6T9I - chains H and I of the 12 polymer chains in the assembly; structure by electron microscopy, 3.90 A resolution.

Chain H:
Molecule: Transcriptional coactivator HFI1/ADA1
From: Saccharomyces cerevisiae (strain ATCC 204508 / S288c)
UniProtKB: Q12060 (HFI1_YEAST); numbering as in UniProt (aligned over 1-488)
Amino-acid sequence (488 residues; row label = number of the first residue in the row):
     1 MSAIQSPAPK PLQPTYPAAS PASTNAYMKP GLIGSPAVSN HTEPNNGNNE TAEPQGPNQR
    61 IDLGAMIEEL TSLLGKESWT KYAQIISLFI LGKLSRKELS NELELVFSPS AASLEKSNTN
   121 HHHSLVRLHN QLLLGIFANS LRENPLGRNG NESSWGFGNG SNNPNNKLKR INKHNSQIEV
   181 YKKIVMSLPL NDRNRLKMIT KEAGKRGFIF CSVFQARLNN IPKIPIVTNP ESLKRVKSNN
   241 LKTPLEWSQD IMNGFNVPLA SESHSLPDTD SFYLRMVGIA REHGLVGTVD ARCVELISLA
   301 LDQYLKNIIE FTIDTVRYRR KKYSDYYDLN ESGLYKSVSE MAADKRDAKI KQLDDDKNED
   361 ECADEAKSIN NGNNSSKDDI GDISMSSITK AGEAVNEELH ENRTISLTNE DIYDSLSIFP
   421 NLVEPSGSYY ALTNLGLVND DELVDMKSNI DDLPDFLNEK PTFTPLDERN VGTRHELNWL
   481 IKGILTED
Not modelled in the structure: 1-180, 327-331, 388-393, 419-488

Chain I:
Molecule: Transcription initiation factor TFIID subunit 12
From: Saccharomyces cerevisiae (strain ATCC 204508 / S288c)
UniProtKB: Q03761 (TAF12_YEAST); numbering as in UniProt (aligned over 1-539)
Amino-acid sequence (539 residues; row label = number of the first residue in the row):
     1 MSSNPENSGV NANNNTGTGN ADAITGAQQN MVLQPRQLQE MAAKFRTLLT EARNVGETTP
    61 RGKELMFQAA KIKQVYDALT LNRRRQQAAQ AYNNTSNSNS SNPASIPTEN VPNSSQQQQQ
   121 QQQQTRNNSN KFSNMIKQVL TPEENQEYEK LWQNFQVRHT SIKEKETYLK QNIDRLEQEI
   181 NKQTDEGPKQ QLQEKKIELL NDWKVLKIEY TKLFNNYQNS KKTFYVECAR HNPALHKFLQ
   241 ESTQQQRVQQ QRVQQQQQQQ QQQQQQQQQQ QQQQQQRQGQ NQRKISSSNS TEIPSVTGPD
   301 ALKSQQQQQN TITATNNPRG NVNTSQTEQS KAKVTNVNAT ASMLNNISSS KSAIFKQTEP
   361 AIPISENIST KTPAPVAYRS NRPTITGGSA MNASALNTPA TTKLPPYEMD TQRVMSKRKL
   421 RELVKTVGID EGDGETVIDG DVEELLLDLA DDFVTNVTAF SCRLAKHRKS DNLEARDIQL
   481 HLERNWNIRI PGYSADEIRS TRKWNPSQNY NQKLQSITSD KVAAAKNNGN NVASLNTKK
Not modelled in the structure: 1-352, 526-539
Swiss-Prot annotation at these positions:
  - modified residue: Ser-2 (N-acetylserine), Ser-129 (Phosphoserine), Ser-286 (Phosphoserine)

How chain H and chain I interact:
Pairs across the interface (98):
  Arg-235(H) / Asp-471(I)  salt bridge
  Leu-259(H) / Asp-451(I)
  Ala-260(H) / Leu-447(I)
  Ala-260(H) / Asp-451(I)  hydrogen bond (backbone-side chain)
  Ser-261(H) / Asp-448(I)
  Ser-261(H) / Asp-451(I)  hydrogen bond (backbone-side chain)
  His-264(H) / Glu-444(I)  salt bridge
  Ser-265(H) / Lys-417(I)
  Ser-265(H) / Leu-447(I)
  Leu-266(H) / Lys-419(I)
  Leu-266(H) / Leu-423(I)  hydrophobic
  Arg-275(H) / Asp-451(I)  salt bridge
  Arg-275(H) / Val-454(I)
  Arg-275(H) / Thr-455(I)  hydrogen bond
  Ile-279(H) / Thr-455(I)
  Ile-279(H) / Thr-458(I)
  Ala-280(H) / Cys-462(I)  hydrophobic
  His-283(H) / Ala-459(I)
  His-283(H) / Cys-462(I)
  Leu-285(H) / Cys-462(I)
  Leu-285(H) / Ala-465(I)  hydrophobic
  Leu-285(H) / Lys-466(I)
  Leu-285(H) / Asp-471(I)
  Leu-285(H) / Asn-472(I)
  Leu-285(H) / Leu-473(I)  hydrophobic
  Val-286(H) / Asp-471(I)
  Gly-287(H) / Asp-471(I)  hydrogen bond (backbone-backbone)
  Gly-287(H) / Asn-472(I)
  Thr-288(H) / Asn-472(I)  hydrogen bond (backbone-side chain)
  Thr-288(H) / Leu-473(I)  hydrogen bond (backbone-backbone)
  Val-289(H) / Leu-473(I)  hydrophobic
  Asp-290(H) / Leu-473(I)  hydrogen bond (backbone-backbone)
  Arg-292(H) / Tyr-493(I)
  Cys-293(H) / Leu-473(I)  hydrogen bond (side chain-backbone)
  Cys-293(H) / Ala-475(I)  hydrophobic
  Cys-293(H) / Ile-478(I)  hydrophobic
  Glu-295(H) / Tyr-493(I)  hydrogen bond
  Leu-296(H) / Ala-475(I)
  Leu-296(H) / Ile-478(I)  hydrophobic
  Leu-296(H) / Gln-479(I)
  Leu-296(H) / Ile-490(I)  hydrophobic
  Ile-297(H) / Val-457(I)  hydrophobic
  Ile-297(H) / Ile-478(I)  hydrophobic
  Ala-300(H) / Leu-482(I)  hydrophobic
  Leu-301(H) / Ala-450(I)
  Leu-301(H) / Phe-453(I)  hydrophobic
  Leu-301(H) / Val-454(I)  hydrophobic
  Asp-302(H) / Leu-423(I)
  Gln-303(H) / Ile-488(I)
  Gln-303(H) / Ile-490(I)
  Tyr-304(H) / Phe-453(I)  hydrophobic
  Leu-305(H) / Leu-423(I)  hydrophobic
  Leu-305(H) / Leu-446(I)
  Leu-305(H) / Ala-450(I)  hydrophobic
  Lys-306(H) / Leu-423(I)
  Lys-306(H) / Val-427(I)
  Ile-308(H) / Leu-446(I)  hydrophobic
  Ile-308(H) / Leu-449(I)  hydrophobic
  Ile-309(H) / Val-424(I)  hydrophobic
  Ile-309(H) / Val-427(I)  hydrophobic
  Ile-309(H) / Leu-446(I)  hydrophobic
  Ile-313(H) / Val-427(I)  hydrophobic
  Ile-313(H) / Thr-436(I)
  Arg-317(H) / Asp-433(I)
  Arg-317(H) / Glu-435(I)  hydrogen bond (side chain-backbone)
  Arg-317(H) / Thr-436(I)  hydrogen bond
  Arg-319(H) / Asp-433(I)
  Arg-320(H) / Asp-433(I)  hydrogen bond (backbone-side chain)
  Lys-321(H) / Asp-433(I)  hydrogen bond (backbone-side chain)
  Lys-322(H) / Asp-433(I)
  Gly-333(H) / Gly-434(I)
  Leu-334(H) / Glu-435(I)
  Leu-334(H) / Val-437(I)  hydrophobic
  Tyr-335(H) / Glu-435(I)  hydrogen bond (backbone-backbone)
  Tyr-335(H) / Thr-436(I)
  Tyr-335(H) / Val-437(I)  hydrogen bond (backbone-backbone)
  Lys-336(H) / Val-437(I)
  Lys-336(H) / Asp-439(I)  salt bridge
  Ser-337(H) / Thr-436(I)
  Ser-337(H) / Val-437(I)  hydrogen bond (backbone-backbone)
  Ser-337(H) / Asp-439(I)
  Ser-337(H) / Val-442(I)
  Val-338(H) / Val-442(I)
  Ser-339(H) / Asp-441(I)
  Ser-339(H) / Val-442(I)
  Ser-339(H) / Leu-445(I)
  Leu-353(H) / Leu-449(I)  hydrophobic
  Asp-354(H) / Asp-452(I)
  Asp-354(H) / Phe-453(I)
  Asp-354(H) / Asn-456(I)  hydrogen bond
  Asp-354(H) / Trp-486(I)
  Asp-356(H) / Asp-452(I)
  Asp-356(H) / Asn-456(I)  hydrogen bond
  Lys-357(H) / Asp-448(I)  salt bridge
  Lys-357(H) / Asp-452(I)
  Asn-358(H) / Leu-449(I)
  Asn-358(H) / Asp-452(I)
  Ala-366(H) / Leu-445(I)  hydrophobic
Also at the interface, not in a pair above, chain H (60 interface residues in all): Leu-241, Pro-267, Asp-268, Phe-272, Met-276, Gly-284, Leu-299, Glu-310, Ala-342, Cys-362
Also at the interface, not in a pair above, chain I (51 interface residues in all): Leu-420, Thr-426, Gly-428, Gly-432, Ile-438, Arg-463, Ser-470, Glu-474

Summary:
Chain H and chain I form an interface of 60 and 51 residues respectively, with 18 hydrogen bonds and 5 salt
bridges. Among the polar pairs are Arg-235(H)/Asp-471(I), His-264(H)/Glu-444(I) and Arg-275(H)/Asp-451(I).
Here chain H is Transcriptional coactivator HFI1/ADA1 and chain I is Transcription initiation factor TFIID
subunit 12, both from Saccharomyces cerevisiae (strain ATCC 204508 / S288c). Entry 6T9I (cryo-EM structure of
transcription coactivator SAGA) was determined by electron microscopy together with 6T9J and 6T9K from the
same study.
